PDB entry 8FPX | X-ray diffraction, 1.47 A resolution | chain A

== Chain A ==
Name: Transforming protein RhoA
From: Homo sapiens
Notes: EC 3.6.5.2
UniProt: P61586 (RHOA_HUMAN); residue numbers follow UniProt; this construct covers 1-181
Chain sequence (183 residues; row label = number of the first residue in the row; numbers below 1 keep their minus sign (Gly-1 is residue -1)):
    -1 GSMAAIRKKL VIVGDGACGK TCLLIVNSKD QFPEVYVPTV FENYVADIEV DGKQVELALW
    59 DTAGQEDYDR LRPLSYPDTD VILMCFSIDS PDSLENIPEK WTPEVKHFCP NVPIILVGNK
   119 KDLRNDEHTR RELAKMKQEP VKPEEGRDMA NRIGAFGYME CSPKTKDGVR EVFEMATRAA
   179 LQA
Not modelled in the structure: -1 to 2
Sequence notes: expression tag (-1 to 0); engineered mutation Asn25 (Phe in P61586), Pro161 (Ala in P61586)
UniProt features mapped onto this chain:
  - region: Ala61 to Asp78 (Switch II region)
  - motif: Tyr34 to Tyr42 (Effector region)
  - binding site (GTP): Gly12 to Thr19, Phe30 to Thr37, Asp59 to Gln63, Asn117 to Asp120, Ser160, Lys162
  - modified residue: Tyr34 (Microbial infection: O-AMP-tyrosine), Thr37 (Microbial infection: O-AMP-threonine), Asn41 (Microbial infection: ADP-ribosylasparagine), Gln63 (5-glutamyl serotonin)
  - glycosylation: Tyr34 (Microbial infection: O-linked (GlcNAc) tyrosine), Thr37 (Microbial infection: O-alpha-linked (GlcNAc) threonine)
  - cross-link: Lys135 (Glycyl lysine isopeptide (Lys-Gly) (interchain with G-Cter in ubiquitin))
Metal / ion sites: Mg2+: Thr19, Pro36 (together with GDP)
Small-molecule neighbours:
  - 1,4-diethylene dioxide (DIO): Thr19, Cys20, Ile23, Phe30, Val33, Tyr34, Val35
  - GDP (guanosine-5'-diphosphate): Asp13, Gly14, Ala15, Cys16, Gly17, Lys18, Thr19, Cys20, Tyr34, Pro36, Lys118, Asp120, Leu121, Ser160, Pro161, Lys162

== In short ==
Bound to chain A: GDP and 1,4-diethylene dioxide. Thr19 and Pro36 form the Mg2+ site. UniProt lists 27
GTP-binding residues.
Chain A is Transforming protein RhoA (Homo sapiens); the structure, Crystal structure of tumor related RhoA
mutant A161P in complex with GDP, was determined by X-ray diffraction together with 8FPW from the same study.
